Entry 9P8U (electron microscopy, 2.56 A resolution); this record covers chains A and E of the 16 polymer chains in the assembly.

Chain A (and E):
Protein: DNTP triphosphohydrolase
Source organism: Salmonella enterica
Notes: chain E of this document is another copy of the same molecule, construct and numbering; everything in this record applies to it too
UniProt: A0A5H6DAK1 (A0A5H6DAK1_SALET); residue numbers follow UniProt; this construct covers 1-471
Chain sequence (473 residues; row label = number of the first residue in the row; numbers below 1 keep their minus sign (Gly-1 is residue -1)):
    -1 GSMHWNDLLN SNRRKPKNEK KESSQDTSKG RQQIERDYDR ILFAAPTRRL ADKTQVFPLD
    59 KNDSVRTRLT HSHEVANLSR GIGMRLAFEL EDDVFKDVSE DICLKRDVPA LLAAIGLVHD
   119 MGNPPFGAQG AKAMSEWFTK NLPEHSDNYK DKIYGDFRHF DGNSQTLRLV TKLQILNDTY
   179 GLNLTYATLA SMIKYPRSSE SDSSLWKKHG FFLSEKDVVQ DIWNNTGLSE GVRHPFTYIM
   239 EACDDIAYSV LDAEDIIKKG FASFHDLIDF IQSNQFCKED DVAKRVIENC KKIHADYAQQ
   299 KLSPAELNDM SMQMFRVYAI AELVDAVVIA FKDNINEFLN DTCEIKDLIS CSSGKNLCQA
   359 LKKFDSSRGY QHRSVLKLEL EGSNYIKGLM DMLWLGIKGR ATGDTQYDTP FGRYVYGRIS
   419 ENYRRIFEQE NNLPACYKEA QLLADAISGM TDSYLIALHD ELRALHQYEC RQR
Not modelled in the structure: -1, 470-471
Differences from the reference sequence: expression tag (-1 to 0); conflict Ala126 (His in A0A5H6DAK1), Ala129 (Glu in A0A5H6DAK1), Asn430 (Ser in A0A5H6DAK1)
Ion coordination: Mg2+: His69, His117, Asp118, Asp242
Small-molecule neighbours: 2'-deoxyguanosine-5'-triphosphate (DGT): Gln53, Ala126, Asn161, Lys192, Tyr193, Lys206, Glu239, Asp242, Asp243, Tyr246, Asp250, Tyr368, Gln369, Val373, Glu377
From the paper describing this entry:
  - binding site for the 2-nt DNA strand: Thr25, Arg29, Arg34, Asp37, Arg38, Phe41, Asn75, Asn181, Gln311, Arg314
  - specificity-determining residues: Asp37, Asn75, Gln311
  - binding site for 2'-deoxyguanosine-5'-triphosphate: Tyr193, Lys206, Asp243, Tyr246
  - contacts within the chain: Asn175-Gln427 (hydrogen bond)
  - conformationally variable residues (side-chain flip): Gln172, Asn420
  - mutagenesis - R29A/R34A/R38A: increased catalytic activity on p3diT
  - mutagenesis - R29A/R34A/R38A: unchanged catalytic activity
  - mutagenesis - H117A/D118A: abolished catalytic activity

Chain A / chain E interface:
Pairs across the interface (9):
  Ser261(A) - Ser261(E)  hydrogen bond
  Ser261(A) - Asp264(E)  hydrogen bond
  His263(A) - Asp264(E)  salt bridge
  His263(A) - Asp267(E)  salt bridge
  Asp264(A) - Ser261(E)  hydrogen bond
  Asp264(A) - His263(E)  salt bridge
  Asp267(A) - His263(E)  salt bridge
  Pro302(A) - Arg366(E)
  Arg366(A) - Pro302(E)
Also at the interface, not in a pair above, chain A (9 interface residues in all): Gly258, His292, Ser365
Also at the interface, not in a pair above, chain E (9 interface residues in all): Gly258, His292, Ser365

Overview:
Chain A and chain E each contribute 9 residues to their interface; the contacts include 3 hydrogen bonds and 4
salt bridges. Among the polar pairs are His263(A)-Asp264(E), His263(A)-Asp267(E) and Ser261(A)-Ser261(E). From
the paper: a binding site for the 2-nt DNA strand at Thr25(A), Arg29(A) and Arg34(A) among others;
R29A/R34A/R38A of chain A increase catalytic activity on p3diT.
Chain A and chain E are both DNTP triphosphohydrolase (Salmonella enterica); the structure, Structure of CloA
in complex with dGTP and p3diT, was determined by electron microscopy (same publication as 9P8S, 9P8T, 9P8V
and 9P8W).
